7MUQ - chains FD and AC of the 205 polymer chains in the assembly; structure by electron microscopy, 4.60 A resolution (low resolution: residue-level contacts below are approximate; hydrogen-bond / salt-bridge calls are withheld).

== Chain FD ==
Protein: DotD
Source organism: Legionella pneumophila
UniProtKB: O52183 (O52183_LEGPN); numbering as in UniProt (aligned over 1-163)
Amino-acid sequence (163 residues; numbered 1 to 163; the number before each row is that of its first residue):
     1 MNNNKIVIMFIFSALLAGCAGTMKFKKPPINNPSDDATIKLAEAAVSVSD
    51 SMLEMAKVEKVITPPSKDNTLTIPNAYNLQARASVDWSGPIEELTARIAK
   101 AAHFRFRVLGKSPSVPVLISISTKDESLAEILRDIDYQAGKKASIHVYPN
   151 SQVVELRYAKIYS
Not modelled in the structure: 1-22, 163
Reported in the primary citation:
  - post-translational modification sites: Cys19 (citing earlier work)

== Chain AC ==
Protein: DotC
Source organism: Legionella pneumophila
UniProtKB: O52184 (O52184_LEGPN); residues 0-302 here correspond to UniProt positions 1-303 (UniProt number = residue number + 1)
Amino-acid sequence (303 residues; numbered 0 to 302; the number before each row is that of its first residue; numbering starts at 0):
     0 MRKFILSLSILLSALLVACSSRNHYGDTGSLAGLQAMADSKYTRAQKKQK
    50 MGKIREMALKETALSVGAQAGLAWRAKIIDEQLNKQARNLDAIYDFNSLV
   100 LEHNILPPVLLEGRNTLNLADAQSIRISDRTYKVAKQAHFITTPPTWRQY
   150 LWMDYVKPEAPNVTLLPKTKAEKEIWCIYTERGWKNGIDQANTILEENIA
   200 RIKEDFGGMILYRKLLAMNMVSPPYVSHTDLGVTGDGSEIHIDDRVLRIT
   250 ALPELNVNSAEWRAAVAKDENALERFKNMEKLANQAKIVITNKSWQPIIA
   300 PVS
Not modelled in the structure: 0-58, 268-302

== How chain FD and chain AC interact ==
Pairs across the interface (35):
  Asp35(FD) - Arg74(AC)
  Asp35(FD) - Ile78(AC)
  Asp36(FD) - Arg74(AC)
  Asp36(FD) - Asn191(AC)
  Ala37(FD) - Ile78(AC)
  Ala37(FD) - Leu194(AC)
  Leu41(FD) - Ile198(AC)
  Ala44(FD) - Lys202(AC)
  Ala45(FD) - Ile92(AC)
  Ser47(FD) - Lys202(AC)
  Met52(FD) - Phe205(AC)
  Met52(FD) - Ile209(AC)
  Glu54(FD) - Lys213(AC)
  Met55(FD) - Ile209(AC)
  Met55(FD) - Arg212(AC)
  Met55(FD) - Lys213(AC)
  Lys57(FD) - Ala266(AC)
  Val58(FD) - Lys213(AC)
  Val58(FD) - Ala264(AC)
  Val61(FD) - Val265(AC)
  Ile62(FD) - Arg262(AC)
  Ile62(FD) - Ala263(AC)
  Ile62(FD) - Ala264(AC)
  Asp86(FD) - Arg87(AC)
  Val115(FD) - Asn103(AC)
  Leu118(FD) - Asn96(AC)
  Ser120(FD) - Arg87(AC)
  Lys141(FD) - Glu101(AC)
  Lys142(FD) - Asn103(AC)
  Ile161(FD) - Glu101(AC)
  Tyr162(FD) - Glu101(AC)
  Tyr162(FD) - His102(AC)
  Tyr162(FD) - Asn103(AC)
  Tyr162(FD) - His227(AC)
  Tyr162(FD) - Arg244(AC)
Interface residues without a listed pair, chain FD (28 interface residues in all): Thr38, Lys40, Val48, Glu59, Ile121, Gln138
Interface residues without a listed pair, chain AC (30 interface residues in all): Gln81, Asp94, Ser97, Thr141, Pro143, Ala216, Leu246

== Overview ==
Chain FD and chain AC form an interface of 28 and 30 residues respectively. From the paper: a modification
site at Cys19(FD).
Chain FD is DotD and chain AC is DotC, both from Legionella pneumophila; the structure, Reconstruction of the
Legionella pneumophila Dot/Icm T4SS 3DVA Map 1, was determined by electron microscopy, deposited together with
7MUC, 7MUD, 7MUE, 7MUS, 7MUV, 7MUW and 7MUY.
